Entry 5S9O (X-ray diffraction, 2.49 A resolution); this record covers chain A.

# Chain A
Protein: Bromodomain-containing protein 2
Organism: Homo sapiens
UniProtKB: A0A140T9E9 (A0A140T9E9_HUMAN); residues 73-194 here correspond to UniProt positions 79-200 (UniProt number = residue number + 6)
Sequence (144 residues; numbered 51 to 194; the number before each row is that of its first residue):
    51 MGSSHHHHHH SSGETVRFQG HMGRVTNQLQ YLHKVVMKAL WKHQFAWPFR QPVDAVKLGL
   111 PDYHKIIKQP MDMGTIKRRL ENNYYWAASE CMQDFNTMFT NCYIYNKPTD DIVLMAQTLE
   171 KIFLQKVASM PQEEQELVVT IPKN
Unresolved in the structure: 51-69, 191-194
Sequence notes: initiating methionine (51); expression tag (52-72)
Ligand contacts: YW1 (9-(cyclopropylmethyl)-7-[(2R,6S)-2,6-dimethylmorpholine-4-carbonyl]-3-(3,5-dimethyl-1,2-oxazol-4-yl)-9H-carbazole-1-carboxamide): W97, P98, F99, Q101, P102, V103, D104, K107, L108, L110, C152, N156, I162

# In short
Bound to chain A: compound YW1.
Chain A is Bromodomain-containing protein 2 (Homo sapiens); the structure, CRYSTAL STRUCTURE OF THE HUMAN BRD2
BD1 BROMODOMAIN IN COMPLEX WITH
9-(cyclopropylmethyl)-7-[(2R,6S)-2,6-dimethylmorpholine-4-carbonyl]-3-(3,5-dimethyl-1,2-oxazol-4-yl)-9H-carbazole-1-carboxamide,
was determined by X-ray diffraction together with 5S9P, 5S9Q and 5S9R from the same study.
